PDB entry 9NBB | electron microscopy, 5.90 A resolution (low resolution: residue-level contacts below are approximate; hydrogen-bond / salt-bridge calls are withheld) | chains F and H of the 6 polymer chains in the assembly

# Chain F
Protein: AUGMIN subunit 6
From: Arabidopsis thaliana
UniProtKB: Q94BP7 (AUG6_ARATH); residue numbers follow UniProt; this construct covers 1-387
Sequence (387 residues; each row starts with the number of its first residue):
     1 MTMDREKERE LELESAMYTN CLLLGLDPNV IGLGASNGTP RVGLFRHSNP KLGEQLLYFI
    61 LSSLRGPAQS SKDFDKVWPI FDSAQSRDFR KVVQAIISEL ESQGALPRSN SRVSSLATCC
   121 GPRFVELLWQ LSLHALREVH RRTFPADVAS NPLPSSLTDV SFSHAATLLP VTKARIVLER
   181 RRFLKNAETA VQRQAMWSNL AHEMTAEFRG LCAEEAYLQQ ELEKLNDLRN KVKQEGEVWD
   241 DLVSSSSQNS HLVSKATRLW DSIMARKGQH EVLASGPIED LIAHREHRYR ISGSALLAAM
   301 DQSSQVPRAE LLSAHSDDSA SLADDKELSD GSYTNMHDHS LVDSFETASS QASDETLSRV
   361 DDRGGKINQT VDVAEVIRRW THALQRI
Unresolved in the structure: 329-387

# Chain H
Protein: AUGMIN subunit 8
From: Arabidopsis thaliana
UniProtKB: Q9SUH5 (AUG8_ARATH); residues 383-644 here = UniProt positions 383-644
Sequence (281 residues; numbered 364 to 644; the number before each row is that of its first residue):
   364 MKSSEDQVDP RLIDGKGSGR PSTPPSRGIS PSRIRQTTTS TQSSTTTSVL SFITDVKKGK
   424 KASYIEDVHQ LRLLHNRYLQ WRFAIARAES VMYIQRLTSE ETLFNVWHAI SELQDHVTRQ
   484 RIGLQQLKLE IKLNSLLNDQ MVSLEDWATL ERDHVSSLVG AISDLEANTL RLPATGGTKA
   544 DTESLKAAMS SALDVMQAMG SSIWSLLSKV EEMNIMVTEL AVVVTKESSM QGKCEDLLAS
   604 TAIMQIEECS LRTHLIQTRR EEGEDAETPP PLLPLSKFPW P
Unresolved in the structure: 364-428, 569-644
Sequence notes: initiating methionine (364); expression tag (365-382)

# Interface between chain F and chain H
Residue-residue contacts (107):
  Arg9(F) with Gln458(H)
  Glu12(F) with Val454(H); Gln458(H)
  Leu13(F) with Met455(H); Gln458(H)
  Ala16(F) with Arg450(H); Val454(H)
  Met17(F) with Arg450(H)
  Thr19(F) with Arg450(H)
  His140(F) with Glu429(H)
  Arg142(F) with Arg440(H)
  Thr143(F) with Glu429(H); Asp430(H); Arg440(H)
  Phe144(F) with Glu429(H)
  Asp147(F) with Glu429(H); Asp430(H); His432(H); Gln433(H); Leu436(H)
  Val148(F) with Glu429(H); His432(H)
  Ser150(F) with Gln433(H); Leu436(H)
  Asn151(F) with Gln433(H)
  Leu153(F) with Leu436(H)
  Ser155(F) with Arg435(H)
  Ser156(F) with Gln433(H); Arg435(H)
  Asp159(F) with Arg435(H)
  Val160(F) with Arg435(H)
  Val171(F) with Glu429(H)
  Thr172(F) with Glu429(H)
  Arg175(F) with Glu429(H)
  Leu178(F) with Asp430(H); Val431(H)
  Arg182(F) with Trp444(H); Ala447(H); Ile448(H); Glu452(H)
  Lys185(F) with Glu452(H)
  Asn186(F) with Ala447(H); Ile448(H); Ala451(H); Glu452(H)
  Thr189(F) with Arg459(H)
  Ala190(F) with Met455(H); Arg459(H)
  Arg193(F) with Met455(H); Arg459(H); Ser462(H); Glu463(H); Leu466(H)
  Trp197(F) with Leu466(H)
  Leu211(F) with Leu476(H); Gln477(H)
  Glu214(F) with Leu476(H); Val480(H); Gln483(H)
  Glu215(F) with Leu476(H)
  Leu218(F) with Leu476(H); His479(H); Gln483(H)
  Leu222(F) with Gln483(H)
  Leu225(F) with Leu487(H)
  Asn226(F) with Gln483(H)
  Arg229(F) with Arg482(H); Gln483(H); Gly486(H); Leu487(H); Leu490(H)
  Asn230(F) with Gly486(H)
  Lys233(F) with Gly486(H); Gln489(H); Leu490(H); Glu493(H); Ile494(H)
  Glu237(F) with Gln489(H); Glu493(H)
  Arg258(F) with Glu514(H); His517(H)
  Leu259(F) with Trp510(H); His517(H)
  Trp260(F) with Gln503(H); Leu507(H)
  Ser262(F) with Leu521(H); Ile525(H)
  Ile263(F) with Leu521(H); Ala524(H); Ile525(H); Leu528(H)
  Arg266(F) with Glu529(H)
  Lys267(F) with Leu528(H); Thr532(H)
  His270(F) with Thr532(H); Leu533(H); Pro536(H)
  Leu273(F) with Leu535(H); Pro536(H); Gly539(H); Gly540(H)
  Ala274(F) with Leu535(H)
  Gly276(F) with Lys542(H)
  Pro277(F) with Leu535(H); Thr538(H); Gly539(H)
  Glu279(F) with Lys542(H)
Also at the interface, not in a pair above, chain F (60 interface residues in all): Ala174, Phe183, Gln194, Leu228, Val232, Glu235
Also at the interface, not in a pair above, chain H (52 interface residues in all): Asn497

# Summary
Chain F and chain H form an interface of 60 and 52 residues respectively.
Here chain F is AUGMIN subunit 6 and chain H is AUGMIN subunit 8, both from Arabidopsis thaliana. Entry 9NBB
(Augmin/V junction(closed)) was determined by electron microscopy (same publication as 9NA8, 9NA9, 9NBA and
9NBD).
